Entry 8IHP (electron microscopy, 3.00 A resolution); this record covers chains C and F of the 15 polymer chains in the assembly.

# Chain C (and F)
Protein: Capsid protein
Source organism: Semliki Forest virus
Notes: EC 3.4.21.90; chain F of this document is another copy of the same molecule, construct and numbering; everything in this record applies to it too
UniProt: P03315 (POLS_SFV); residue numbers follow UniProt; this construct covers 106-267
Amino-acid sequence (162 residues; numbered 106 to 267; the number before each row is that of its first residue):
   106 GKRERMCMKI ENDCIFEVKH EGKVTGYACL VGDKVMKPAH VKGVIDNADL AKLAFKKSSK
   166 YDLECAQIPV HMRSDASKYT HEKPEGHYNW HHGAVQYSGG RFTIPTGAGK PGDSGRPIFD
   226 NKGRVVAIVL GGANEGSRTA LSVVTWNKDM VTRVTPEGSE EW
Swiss-Prot annotation at these positions:
  - region: Lys-161 to Tyr-166 (Interaction with spike glycoprotein E2), Pro-189 to Ala-199 (Dimerization of the capsid protein), Asp-225 to Arg-229 (Dimerization of the capsid protein)
  - motif: Ile-150 to Phe-160 (Nuclear export signal)
  - active site (Charge relay system): His-145, Asp-167, Ser-219
  - site: Tyr-193 (Involved in dimerization of the capsid protein), Asn-226 (Involved in dimerization of the capsid protein), Trp-267 (Cleavage)
  - mutagenesis: Ser-219 to Gly-220 (Loss of autocatalytic cleavage by capsid protein), Trp-267 (W267A/R: Complete loss of cleavage by capsid protease)

# How chain C and chain F interact
Pairs across the interface (11; chain C residue first):
  Ser-203(C) with Lys-183(F)
  Arg-206(C) with Arg-178(F)
  Glu-240(C) with Val-175(F); His-176(F); Met-177(F); Arg-178(F), hydrogen bond (side chain-backbone); Ser-179(F), hydrogen bond (side chain-backbone)
  Gly-241(C) with His-176(F); Ser-179(F)
  Ser-242(C) with Ser-179(F), hydrogen bond (backbone-side chain)
  Glu-262(C) with Val-175(F)
Also at the interface, not in a pair above, chain C (7 interface residues in all): Arg-243
Also at the interface, not in a pair above, chain F (7 interface residues in all): Asp-138

# In short
The chain C/chain F interface involves 7 residues from each chain; the contacts include 3 hydrogen bonds.
Polar pairs include Glu-240(C)/Arg-178(F), Glu-240(C)/Ser-179(F) and Ser-242(C)/Ser-179(F). From UniProt: 3
active-site residues and 3 mutagenesis sites on chain C.
Chain C and chain F are both Capsid protein (Semliki Forest virus); the structure, Structure of Semliki Forest
virus VLP in complex with the receptor VLDLR-LA3, was determined by electron microscopy.
